7LC0 - chains E and F of the 8 polymer chains in the assembly; structure by X-ray diffraction, 2.60 A resolution.

Chain E (and F):
Name: Putative selenocysteine synthase (L-seryl-tRNA(Ser) selenium transferase)
Source organism: Salmonella typhimurium (strain LT2 / SGSC1412 / ATCC 700720)
Notes: chain F of this document is another copy of the same molecule, construct and numbering; everything in this record applies to it too
UniProt: Q8ZL27 (Q8ZL27_SALTY); numbering as in UniProt (aligned over 1-369)
Amino-acid sequence (369 residues; numbered 1 to 369; the number before each row is that of its first residue):
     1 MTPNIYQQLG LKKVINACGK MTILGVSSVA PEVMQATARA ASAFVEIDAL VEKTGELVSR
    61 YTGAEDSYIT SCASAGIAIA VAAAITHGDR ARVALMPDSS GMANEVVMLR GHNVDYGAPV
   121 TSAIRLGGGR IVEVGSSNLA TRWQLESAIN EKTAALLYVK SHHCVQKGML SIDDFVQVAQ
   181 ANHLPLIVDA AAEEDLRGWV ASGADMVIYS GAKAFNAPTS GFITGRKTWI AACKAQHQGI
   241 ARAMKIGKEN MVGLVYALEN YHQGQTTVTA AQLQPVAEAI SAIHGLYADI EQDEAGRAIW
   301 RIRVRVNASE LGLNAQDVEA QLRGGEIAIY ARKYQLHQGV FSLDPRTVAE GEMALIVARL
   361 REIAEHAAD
Modified residues: Mse1, Mse21, Mse34, Mse96, Mse102, Mse108, Mse169, Mse206, Mse244, Mse251, Mse353 (selenomethionine; parent Met); Lys213 ((2S)-2-amino-6-[[3-hydroxy-2-methyl-5-(phosphonooxymethyl)pyridin-4-yl]methylideneamino]hexanoic acid; LLP)
Reported in the primary citation:
  - self-association interface (contacts with another copy of this molecule); pairs are residue here / residue on that copy: Arg242-Lys213 (hydrogen bond), Pro3, Arg39, Arg110, Asn113, Leu126, Ser136, Ser137, Thr219, Asn250, Tyr330
  - catalytic residues: His163, Lys213 (proposed by the authors, not directly observed)

Interface between chain E and chain F:
Pairs across the interface (28; chain E residue first):
  Arg110(E) - Arg110(F)
  Arg110(E) - Asn113(F)
  Arg110(E) - Glu133(F)  salt bridge
  Arg110(E) - Ser137(F)
  Gly111(E) - Ser137(F)  hydrogen bond (backbone-side chain)
  Asn113(E) - Arg110(F)
  Asn113(E) - Ser136(F)
  Asn113(E) - Ser137(F)  hydrogen bond (backbone-backbone)
  Val114(E) - Ser136(F)
  Val114(E) - Ser137(F)
  Val114(E) - Asn138(F)
  Asp115(E) - Ser136(F)
  Asp115(E) - Asn138(F)  hydrogen bond (backbone-side chain)
  Asp115(E) - Leu139(F)
  Glu133(E) - Arg110(F)  salt bridge
  Glu133(E) - Glu133(F)
  Ser136(E) - Asn113(F)
  Ser136(E) - Val114(F)
  Ser136(E) - Asp115(F)
  Ser137(E) - Arg110(F)
  Ser137(E) - Gly111(F)  hydrogen bond (side chain-backbone)
  Ser137(E) - Asn113(F)  hydrogen bond (side chain-backbone)
  Ser137(E) - Val114(F)
  Asn138(E) - Val114(F)
  Asn138(E) - Asp115(F)  hydrogen bond (side chain-backbone)
  Asn138(E) - His163(F)
  His163(E) - Asn138(F)
  His337(E) - Lys167(F)
Interface residues without a listed pair, chain E (13 interface residues in all): His112, Leu139
Interface residues without a listed pair, chain F (13 interface residues in all): His112

In short:
Chain E and chain F each contribute 13 residues to their interface, with 6 hydrogen bonds and 2 salt bridges.
Polar contacts include Arg110(E)-Glu133(F), Gly111(E)-Ser137(F) and Asp115(E)-Asn138(F). From the paper:
catalytic residues His163(E) and Lys213(E); a self-association interface involving Pro3(E), Arg39(E) and
Arg110(E) among others.
Chain E and chain F are both Putative selenocysteine synthase (L-seryl-tRNA(Ser) selenium transferase)
(Salmonella typhimurium (strain LT2 / SGSC1412 / ATCC 700720)); the structure, Structure of
D-Glucosaminate-6-phosphate Ammonia-lyase, was determined by X-ray diffraction together with 7LCE from the
same study.
